3B7S - chains A and B; structure by X-ray diffraction, 1.47 A resolution.

# Chain A
Protein: Leukotriene A-4 hydrolase
From: Homo sapiens
Notes: EC 3.3.2.6, 3.4.11.4
Reference sequence: P09960 (LKHA4_HUMAN); residues 1-610 here correspond to UniProt positions 2-611 (UniProt number = residue number + 1)
Sequence (616 residues; numbered -5 to 610; the number before each row is that of its first residue; numbers below 1 keep their minus sign (His-5 is residue -5)):
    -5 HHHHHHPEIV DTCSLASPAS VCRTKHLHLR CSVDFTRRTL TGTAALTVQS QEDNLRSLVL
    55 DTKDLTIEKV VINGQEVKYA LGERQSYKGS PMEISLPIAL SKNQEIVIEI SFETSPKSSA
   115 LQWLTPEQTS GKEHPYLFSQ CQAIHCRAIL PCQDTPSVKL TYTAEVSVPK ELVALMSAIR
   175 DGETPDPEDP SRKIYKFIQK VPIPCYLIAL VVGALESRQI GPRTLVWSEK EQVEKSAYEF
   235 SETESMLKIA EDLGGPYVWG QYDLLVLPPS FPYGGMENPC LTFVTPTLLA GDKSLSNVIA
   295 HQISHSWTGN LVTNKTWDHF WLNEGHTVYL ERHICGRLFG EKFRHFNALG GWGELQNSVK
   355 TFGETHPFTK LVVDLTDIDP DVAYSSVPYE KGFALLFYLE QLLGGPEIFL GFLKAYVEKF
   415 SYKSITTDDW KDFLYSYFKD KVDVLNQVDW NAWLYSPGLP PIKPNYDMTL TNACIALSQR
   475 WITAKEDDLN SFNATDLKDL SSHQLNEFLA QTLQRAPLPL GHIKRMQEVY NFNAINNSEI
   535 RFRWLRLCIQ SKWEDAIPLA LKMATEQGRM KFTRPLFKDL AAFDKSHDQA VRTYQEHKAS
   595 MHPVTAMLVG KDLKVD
Unresolved in the structure: -5 to 0
Differences from the reference sequence: expression tag (-5 to 0); engineered mutation Gln296 (Glu297 in P09960)
Ion coordination: ytterbium (III) ion: Asp47, Asp481 (together with acetic acid); Zn2+: His295, His299, Glu318 (shared with Arg800(B) of chain B)
UniProt features mapped onto this chain:
  - active site: Tyr383 (Proton donor)
  - binding site (a peptide): Gln134 to Gln136, Pro266 to Glu271, Arg563 to Lys565
  - binding site (Zn(2+)): His295, His299, Glu318
  - site: Glu271 (Pro-Gly-Pro binding), Asp375 (Essential for epoxide hydrolase activity, but not for aminopeptidase activity), Tyr378 (Covalently modified during suicide inhibition by leukotrienes), Gly562 (Pro-Gly-Pro binding)
  - modified residue: Lys72 (N6-acetyllysine), Lys336 (N6-acetyllysine), Lys413 (N6-acetyllysine), Ser415 (Phosphoserine), Lys572 (N6-acetyllysine)
Reported in the primary citation:
  - Zn2+ coordination: His295, His299, Glu318 (citing earlier work)
  - binding site for RSR peptide (chain B): Gln136, Tyr267, Gly268, Gly269, Glu271, Gln296, Glu318, Glu348, Asp375, Tyr378, Ser380, Tyr383, Arg563
  - specificity-determining residues: Glu271, Asp375, Arg563
  - mutagenesis - E296Q (1500-fold): decreased catalytic activity on Ala-p-NA
  - mutagenesis - E296Q (1500-fold): decreased catalytic activity on Argp-NA
  - mutagenesis - D375A: unchanged catalytic activity on Ala-p-NA
  - mutagenesis - D375A: abolished catalytic activity on Arg-p-NA

# Chain B
Protein: RSR peptide
Sequence (3 residues; each row starts with the number of its first residue):
   800 RSR
Ion coordination: Zn2+: Arg800 (shared with His295(A), His299(A), Glu318(A) of chain A)

# Interface between chain A and chain B
Contacting residue pairs (25; chain A residue first):
  Gln136(A) with Arg800(B), hydrogen bond
  Tyr267(A) with Arg800(B), hydrogen bond; Ser801(B); Arg802(B)
  Gly268(A) with Ser801(B), hydrogen bond (backbone-backbone); Arg802(B), hydrogen bond (backbone-backbone)
  Gly269(A) with Arg800(B); Ser801(B), hydrogen bond (backbone-backbone)
  Met270(A) with Arg800(B)
  Glu271(A) with Arg800(B), hydrogen bond (side chain-backbone)
  Val292(A) with Ser801(B)
  His295(A) with Arg800(B), hydrogen bond (side chain-backbone); Ser801(B)
  Gln296(A) with Arg800(B); Ser801(B), hydrogen bond
  His299(A) with Arg800(B), hydrogen bond (side chain-backbone)
  Glu318(A) with Arg800(B), hydrogen bond (side chain-backbone)
  Glu348(A) with Arg802(B), salt bridge
  Tyr378(A) with Arg800(B); Ser801(B); Arg802(B)
  Ser380(A) with Arg802(B), hydrogen bond
  Tyr383(A) with Arg800(B), hydrogen bond (side chain-backbone)
  Arg563(A) with Arg802(B), hydrogen bond (side chain-backbone)
  Lys565(A) with Arg802(B)
Other interface residues (no listed pair), chain A (22 interface residues in all): Gln134, Ala137, Phe314, Asp375, Ser379

# In short
The interface between chain A and chain B involves 22 residues on one side and 3 on the other, with 13
hydrogen bonds and 1 salt bridge. Polar contacts include Glu348(A)-Arg802(B), Gln136(A)-Arg800(B) and
Tyr267(A)-Arg800(B). The paper reports a binding site for RSR peptide (chain B) at Gln136(A), Tyr267(A) and
Gly268(A) among others; E296Q of chain A reduces catalytic activity on Ala-p-NA.
Chain A is Leukotriene A-4 hydrolase (Homo sapiens) and chain B is RSR peptide; the structure, [E296Q]LTA4H in
complex with RSR substrate, was determined by X-ray diffraction, deposited together with 3B7R, 3B7T, 3B7U and
2R59.
